PDB entry 4X1F | X-ray diffraction, 2.00 A resolution | chain A

Chain A:
Name: Nuclear receptor subfamily 1 group I member 2
Source organism: Homo sapiens
UniProt: O75469 (NR1I2_HUMAN); residues 130-434 here = UniProt positions 130-434
Sequence (316 residues; each row starts with the number of its first residue):
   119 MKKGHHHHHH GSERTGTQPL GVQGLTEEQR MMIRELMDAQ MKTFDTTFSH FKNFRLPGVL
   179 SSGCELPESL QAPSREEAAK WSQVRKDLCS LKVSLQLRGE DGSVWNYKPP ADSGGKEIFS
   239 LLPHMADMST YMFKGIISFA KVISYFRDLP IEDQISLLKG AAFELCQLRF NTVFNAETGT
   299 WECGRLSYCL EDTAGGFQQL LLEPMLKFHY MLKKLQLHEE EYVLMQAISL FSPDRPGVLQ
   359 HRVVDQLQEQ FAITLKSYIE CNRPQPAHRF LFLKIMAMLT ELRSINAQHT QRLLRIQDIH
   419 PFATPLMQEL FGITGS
Unresolved in the structure: 119-141, 178-194, 311-315
Construct notes: initiating methionine (119); expression tag (120-129)
Small-molecule neighbours: Ethinyl estradiol (3WF): D205, L206, S208, L209, L240, M243, S247, F251, F281, H407, R410, L411, I414, F420, M425, F429
Swiss-Prot annotation at these positions:
  - binding site (hyperforin): S247, Q285 to F288, H407
Reported in the primary citation:
  - binding site for Ethinyl estradiol: D205, S247, R410
  - contacts within the chain: S208-R410 (hydrogen bond), E321-R410 (hydrogen bond)

In short:
Chain A binds Ethinyl estradiol. UniProt lists 6 hyperforin-binding residues. From the paper: a binding site
for Ethinyl estradiol at D205, S247 and R410; contacts within the chain involving S208, R410 and E321.
Chain A is Nuclear receptor subfamily 1 group I member 2 (Homo sapiens); the structure, Crystal structure of
the hPXR-LBD in complex with the synthetic estrogen 17alpha-ethinylestradiol, was determined by X-ray
diffraction, deposited together with 4X1G and 4XAO.
